6ZXA - chains A and B of the 14 polymer chains in the assembly; structure by electron microscopy, 2.38 A resolution.

== Chain A ==
Protein: LHC domain-containing protein
From: Marichromatium purpuratum 984
UniProtKB: W0E6A1 (W0E6A1_MARPU); residues 1-70 here = UniProt positions 1-70
Amino-acid sequence (70 residues; numbered 1 to 70; the number before each row is that of its first residue):
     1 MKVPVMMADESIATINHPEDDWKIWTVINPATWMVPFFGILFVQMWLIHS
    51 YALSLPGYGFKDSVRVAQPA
Unresolved in the structure: 1
Metal / ion sites: bacteriochlorophyll a Mg near Asp-21 (its only coordinating residue here)
Ligand contacts:
  - bacteriochlorophyll a (BCL), molecule 1: Lys-2, Pro-4, His-17, Pro-18, Asp-21, Ile-24, Trp-25
  - bacteriochlorophyll a (BCL), molecule 2: Phe-38, Leu-41, Phe-42, Met-45, His-49, Ala-52, Leu-53, Tyr-58, Gly-59, Phe-60
  - bacteriochlorophyll a (BCL), molecule 3: Leu-41, Gln-44, Met-45, Ile-48, His-49, Tyr-51, Ala-52, Leu-55, Tyr-58
  - 9-cis-okenone (QS2): Pro-4, Val-5, Met-6, Met-7, Ile-24, Trp-25, Ile-28, Phe-37
  - all-trans okenone (QSE), molecule 1: His-17, Lys-23, Ile-24, Val-27
  - all-trans okenone (QSE), molecule 2: Met-34, Phe-37, Phe-38, Leu-41, Gln-44, Leu-47, Ile-48, Tyr-51
  - all-trans okenone (QSE), molecule 3: Phe-42, Met-45, Trp-46, His-49, Leu-53
Reported in the primary citation:
  - binding site for bacteriochlorophyll a: Asp-21, Gln-44, His-49

== Chain B ==
Protein: Light-harvesting protein B:800-850 subunit beta
From: Marichromatium purpuratum 984
UniProtKB: W0E5B0 (W0E5B0_MARPU); residues 1-48 here correspond to UniProt positions 2-49 (UniProt number = residue number + 1)
Amino-acid sequence (48 residues; each row starts with the number of its first residue):
     1 ADPKAANLSGLTDAQAKEFHEHWKHGVWSWVMIASAVHVVTWIYQPWF
Unresolved in the structure: 1-4
Ligand contacts:
  - bacteriochlorophyll a (BCL), molecule 1: His-20, Trp-23, Lys-24, Val-27, Trp-28, Trp-30, Val-31
  - bacteriochlorophyll a (BCL), molecule 2: Gly-26, Ser-29, Trp-30, Ile-33, Ala-34, Val-37, His-38, Thr-41
  - bacteriochlorophyll a (BCL), molecule 3: Trp-30, Val-31, Ala-34, Ser-35, His-38, Val-39, Thr-41, Trp-42, Trp-47, Phe-48
  - 9-cis-okenone (QS2): Trp-28, Ser-29, Met-32, Ile-33
  - all-trans okenone (QSE): Phe-19, His-22, Trp-23, Gly-26, Val-27, Trp-30
Reported in the primary citation:
  - binding site for bacteriochlorophyll a: His-25, Trp-30, His-38

== Interface between chain A and chain B ==
Pairs across the interface (31; chain A residue first):
  Asp-21(A) with His-20(B)
  Trp-22(A) with Asp-13(B); Ala-16(B); Lys-17(B); His-20(B)
  Trp-25(A) with Ser-9(B), hydrogen bond (backbone-side chain); Leu-11(B); Ala-16(B); Phe-19(B); His-20(B), hydrogen bond; Trp-23(B), hydrophobic
  Thr-26(A) with Asn-7(B); Leu-8(B), hydrogen bond (backbone-backbone); Ser-9(B), hydrogen bond (backbone-backbone); Asp-13(B); Ala-16(B)
  Val-27(A) with Ser-9(B)
  Ile-28(A) with Ser-9(B)
  Asn-29(A) with Ser-9(B), hydrogen bond (side chain-backbone); Leu-11(B)
  Pro-30(A) with Leu-11(B); Phe-19(B), hydrophobic
  Met-34(A) with Trp-23(B), hydrophobic
  Phe-37(A) with Trp-23(B), hydrophobic
  Pro-56(A) with Gln-45(B), hydrogen bond (backbone-side chain)
  Gly-57(A) with Tyr-44(B), hydrogen bond (backbone-side chain); Gln-45(B)
  Tyr-58(A) with Thr-41(B); Gln-45(B), hydrogen bond (side chain-backbone); Pro-46(B); Trp-47(B), hydrogen bond (side chain-backbone)
Interface residues without a listed pair, chain A (14 interface residues in all): Phe-38

== Overview ==
14 residues of chain A and 15 residues of chain B are in contact, with 9 hydrogen bonds. Among the polar pairs
are Trp-25(A)/Ser-9(B), Trp-25(A)/His-20(B) and Asn-29(A)/Ser-9(B). From the paper: a binding site for
bacteriochlorophyll a at Asp-21(A), Gln-44(A) and His-25(B) among others.
Here chain A is LHC domain-containing protein and chain B is Light-harvesting protein B:800-850 subunit beta,
both from Marichromatium purpuratum 984. Entry 6ZXA (LH2 complex from Marichromatium purpuratum) was
determined by electron microscopy.
